PDB entry 3ZE0 | X-ray diffraction, 2.95 A resolution | chains B and I of the 5 polymer chains in the assembly

== Chain B ==
Molecule: Integrin beta-3
From: Homo sapiens
UniProt: P05106 (ITB3_HUMAN); residues 1-472 here correspond to UniProt positions 27-498 (UniProt number = residue number + 26)
Chain sequence (472 residues; row label = number of the first residue in the row):
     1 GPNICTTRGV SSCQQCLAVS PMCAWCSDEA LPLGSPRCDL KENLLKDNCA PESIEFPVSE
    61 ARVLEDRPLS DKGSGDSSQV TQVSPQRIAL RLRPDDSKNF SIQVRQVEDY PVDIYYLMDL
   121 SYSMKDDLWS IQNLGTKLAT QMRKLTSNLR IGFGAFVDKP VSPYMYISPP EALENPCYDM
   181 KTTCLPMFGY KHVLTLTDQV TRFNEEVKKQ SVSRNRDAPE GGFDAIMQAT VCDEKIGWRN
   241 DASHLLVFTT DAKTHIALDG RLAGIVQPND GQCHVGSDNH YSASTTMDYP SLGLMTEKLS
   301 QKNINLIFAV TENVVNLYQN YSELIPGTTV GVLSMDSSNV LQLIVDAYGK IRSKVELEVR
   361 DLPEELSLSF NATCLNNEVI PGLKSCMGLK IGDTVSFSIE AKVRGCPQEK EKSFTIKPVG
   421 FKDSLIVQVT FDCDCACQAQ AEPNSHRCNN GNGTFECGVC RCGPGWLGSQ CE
Disordered / not traced: 1, 467-472
Disulfides: Cys5-Cys23, Cys13-Cys435, Cys16-Cys38, Cys26-Cys49, Cys177-Cys184, Cys232-Cys273, Cys374-Cys386, Cys406-Cys433, Cys437-Cys457, Cys448-Cys460
Covalently attached groups: N-acetylglucosamine (NAG) linked to Asn99, Asn320, Asn371
Ion coordination: Mn2+ site 1: Ser121, Ser123, Glu220 (shared with Asp495(I) of chain I); Mn2+ site 2: Ser123, Asp126, Asp127, Asp251; Mn2+ site 3: Asp158, Asn215, Asp217, Pro219, Glu220
UniProt features mapped onto this chain:
  - region: Cys177 to Cys184 (Involved in CX3CL1-, NRG1-, FGF1- and IGF1-binding), Gln267 to Met287 (CX3CL1-binding)
  - binding site (Mg(2+)): Ser121, Ser123, Glu220
  - binding site (Ca(2+)): Ser123, Asp126, Asp127, Asp158, Asn215, Asp217, Pro219, Glu220, Asp251, Met335
  - glycosylation (N-linked (GlcNAc...) asparagine): Asn99, Asn320, Asn371, Asn452

== Chain I ==
Molecule: Rgd peptide
Chain sequence (6 residues; each row starts with the number of its first residue):
   492 GRGDSP
Ion coordination: Mn2+: Asp495 (shared with Ser121(B), Ser123(B), Glu220(B) of chain B)

== How chain B and chain I interact ==
Residue-residue contacts (14; chain B residue first):
  Ser121(B) - Asp495(I)  hydrogen bond
  Tyr122(B) - Asp495(I)  hydrogen bond (backbone-side chain)
  Tyr122(B) - Pro497(I)
  Ser123(B) - Asp495(I)  hydrogen bond
  Ser123(B) - Ser496(I)
  Ser123(B) - Pro497(I)
  Asp126(B) - Pro497(I)
  Arg214(B) - Asp495(I)
  Asn215(B) - Asp495(I)  hydrogen bond
  Arg216(B) - Gly494(I)
  Arg216(B) - Asp495(I)  hydrogen bond (backbone-backbone)
  Ala218(B) - Arg493(I)
  Ala218(B) - Gly494(I)
  Glu220(B) - Asp495(I)
Interface residues without a listed pair, chain B (10 interface residues in all): Asp217

== In short ==
Chain B and chain I form an interface of 10 and 5 residues respectively, with 5 hydrogen bonds. Polar pairs
include Ser121(B)-Asp495(I), Tyr122(B)-Asp495(I) and Ser123(B)-Asp495(I). N-acetylglucosamine is covalently
linked to Asn99(B), Asn320(B) and Asn371(B).
Chain B is Integrin beta-3 (Homo sapiens) and chain I is Rgd peptide; the structure, Integrin alphaIIB beta3
headpiece and RGD peptide complex, was determined by X-ray diffraction (same publication as 3ZDX, 3ZDY, 3ZDZ,
3ZE1 and 3ZE2).
